Entry 2XRO (X-ray diffraction, 3.40 A resolution); this record covers chains A and F of the 6 polymer chains in the assembly.

# Chain A (and F)
Molecule: Hth-type transcriptional regulator ttgv
Source organism: Pseudomonas putida
Notes: chain F of this document is another copy of the same molecule, construct and numbering; everything in this record applies to it too
UniProtKB: Q93PU6 (TTGV_PSEPU); numbering as in UniProt (aligned over 14-253)
Chain sequence (241 residues; each row starts with the number of its first residue):
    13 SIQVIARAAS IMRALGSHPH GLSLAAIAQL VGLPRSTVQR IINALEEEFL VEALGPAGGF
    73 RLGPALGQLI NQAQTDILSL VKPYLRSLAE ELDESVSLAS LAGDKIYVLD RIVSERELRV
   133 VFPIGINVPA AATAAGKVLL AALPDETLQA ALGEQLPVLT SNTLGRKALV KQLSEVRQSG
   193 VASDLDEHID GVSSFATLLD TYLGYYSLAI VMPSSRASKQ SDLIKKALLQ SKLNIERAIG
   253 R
Not modelled in the structure: 13-14 (chain F: 13)
Construct notes: expression tag (13); engineered mutation Ser109 (Cys in Q93PU6), Ser205 (Cys in Q93PU6)
Curated features (UniProtKB/Swiss-Prot):
  - DNA-binding region: Leu36 to Glu59 (H-T-H motif)
What the authors report for this chain:
  - conformationally variable residues (helix shift): Gln86
  - binding site for Ttgv operator DNA: Arg19, Ser35, Arg47, Ser48, Thr49, Gln51, Arg52
  - mutagenesis - R47A, T49A, R52A: decreased binding to Ttgv operator DNA (citing earlier work)
  - mutagenesis - S35A: decreased binding to Ttgv operator DNA
  - self-association interface (contacts with another copy of this molecule): Ile17, Ala21, Met24, Ile53, Leu57, Leu78, Leu81

# Chain A / chain F interface
Pairs across the interface (18; chain A residue first):
  Glu129(A) - Arg131(F)
  Glu129(A) - Val132(F)
  Glu129(A) - Val133(F)  hydrogen bond (backbone-backbone)
  Glu129(A) - Ile201(F)
  Leu130(A) - Arg131(F)
  Leu130(A) - Val132(F)  hydrophobic
  Leu130(A) - Gly203(F)
  Leu130(A) - Val204(F)  hydrophobic
  Arg131(A) - Leu130(F)
  Arg131(A) - Arg131(F)  hydrogen bond (backbone-backbone)
  Arg131(A) - Val133(F)
  Val132(A) - Glu129(F)
  Val132(A) - Leu130(F)  hydrophobic
  Val133(A) - Glu129(F)  hydrogen bond (backbone-backbone)
  Val133(A) - Arg131(F)
  Ile201(A) - Glu129(F)
  Asp202(A) - Ser227(F)
  Gly203(A) - Ser227(F)
Interface residues without a listed pair, chain A (11 interface residues in all): Ile138, His200, Pro225
Interface residues without a listed pair, chain F (12 interface residues in all): Arg128, Asp202, Pro225

# Overview
The interface between chain A and chain F involves 11 residues on one side and 12 on the other, with 3
hydrogen bonds. Backbone hydrogen bonds pair Glu129(A)-Val133(F) and Arg131(A)-Arg131(F). From the paper: a
binding site for Ttgv operator DNA at Arg19(A), Ser35(A) and Arg47(A) among others; R47A, T49A and R52A of
chain A, among others, reduce binding to Ttgv operator DNA.
Chain A and chain F are both Hth-type transcriptional regulator ttgv (Pseudomonas putida); the structure,
Crystal structure of TtgV in complex with its DNA operator, was determined by X-ray diffraction together with
2XRN from the same study.
